PDB entry 7BEK | X-ray diffraction, 2.04 A resolution | chains L and E of the 3 polymer chains in the assembly

# Chain L
Name: COVOX-158 light chain
Source organism: Homo sapiens
Chain sequence (214 residues; row label = number of the first residue in the row):
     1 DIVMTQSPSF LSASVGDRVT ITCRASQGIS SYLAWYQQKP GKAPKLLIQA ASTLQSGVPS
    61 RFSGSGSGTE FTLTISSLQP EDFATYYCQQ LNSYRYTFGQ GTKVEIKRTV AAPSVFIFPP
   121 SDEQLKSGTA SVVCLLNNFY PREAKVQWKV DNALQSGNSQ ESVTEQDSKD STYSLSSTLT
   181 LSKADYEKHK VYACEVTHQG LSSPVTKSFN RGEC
Disulfide bonds: Cys23-Cys88, Cys134-Cys194

# Chain E
Name: Spike glycoprotein
Source organism: Severe acute respiratory syndrome coronavirus 2
UniProt: P0DTC2 (SPIKE_SARS2); residue numbers follow UniProt; this construct covers 333-528
Chain sequence (205 residues; row label = number of the first residue in the row):
   324 ETGHHHHHHT NLCPFGEVFN ATRFASVYAW NRKRISNCVA DYSVLYNSAS FSTFKCYGVS
   384 PTKLNDLCFT NVYADSFVIR GDEVRQIAPG QTGKIADYNY KLPDDFTGCV IAWNSNNLDS
   444 KVGGNYNYLY RLFRKSNLKP FERDISTEIY QAGSTPCNGV EGFNCYFPLQ SYGFQPTNGV
   504 GYQPYRVVVL SFELLHAPAT VCGKK
Not modelled in the structure: 324-333, 528
Sequence notes: expression tag (324-332); engineered mutation Lys527 (Pro in P0DTC2)
UniProt features mapped onto this chain:
  - region: Arg403 to Asp405 (Integrin-binding motif), Asn448 to Phe456 (Immunodominant HLA epitope recognized by the CD8+)
  - glycosylation: Asn343 (N-linked (GlcNAc...) (complex) asparagine)
  - natural variant: Gly339 (G339D: In strain: Omicron/BA.1, Omicron/BA.2 and 4 more; G339H: In strain: Omicron/BA.2.75, Omicron/XBB.1.5 and 1 more), Arg346 (R346K: In strain: Mu/B.1.621; R346T: In strain: Omicron/BQ.1.1, Omicron/XBB.1.5 and 1 more), Leu368 (L368I: In strain: Omicron/XBB.1.5, Omicron/EG.5.1), Ser371 (S371F: In strain: Omicron/BA.2, Omicron/BA.2.12.1 and 6 more; S371L: In strain: Omicron/BA.1), Ser373 (S373P: In strain: Omicron/BA.1, Omicron/BA.2 and 7 more), Ser375 (S375F: In strain: Omicron/BA.1, Omicron/BA.2 and 7 more), Thr376 (T376A: In strain: Omicron/BA.2, Omicron/BA.2.12.1 and 5 more), Asp405 (D405N: In strain: Omicron/BA.2, Omicron/BA.2.12.1 and 6 more), Arg408 (R408S: In strain: Omicron/BA.2, Omicron/BA.2.12.1 and 6 more), Lys417 (K417N: In strain: Beta/B.1.351, Omicron/BA.1 and 8 more; K417T: In strain: Gamma/P.1), Asn440 (N440K: In strain: Omicron/BA.1, Omicron/BA.2 and 7 more), Lys444 (K444T: In strain: Omicron/BQ.1.1), 16 further natural variant entries in UniProt
  - mutagenesis: Asn343 (N343Q: Reduced viral infectivity), Leu452 (L452R: Increased resistance to neutralizing antibodies. Decreases HLA binding to NF9 epitope. Increased binding affinity to human ACE2), Tyr453 (Y453F: Decreased HLA binding to NF9 epitope. Increased binding affinity to human ACE2), Ala475 (A475V: Increased resistance to neutralizing antibodies), Val483 (V483A: Increased resistance to neutralizing antibodies), Glu484 (E484D: Increased replication in human TMEM106B overexpressing cells), Phe490 (F490L: Increased resistance to neutralizing antibodies and human covalescent sera neutralization), Gln493 (Q493N: Reduced host ACE2-binding affinity in vitro; Q493Y: Reduced host ACE2-binding affinity in vitro), Asn501 (N501T: Reduced host ACE2-binding affinity in vitro; N501Y: Increased binding affinity to human ACE2), His519 (H519P: Increased resistance to human covalescent sera neutralization)
Disulfide bonds: Cys336-Cys361, Cys379-Cys432, Cys391-Cys525, Cys480-Cys488
Covalent attachments: N-acetylglucosamine (NAG) linked to Asn343

# Interface between chain L and chain E
Residue-residue contacts - 25 pairs, chain L then chain E:
  Ile2(L) with Tyr505(E), hydrophobic
  Gln27(L) with Gly502(E)
  Gly28(L) with Thr500(E); Asn501(E); Gly502(E), hydrogen bond (backbone-backbone)
  Ile29(L) with Tyr505(E), hydrophobic
  Ser30(L) with Gly496(E), hydrogen bond (side chain-backbone); Gln498(E); Asn501(E), hydrogen bond (backbone-side chain)
  Tyr32(L) with Arg403(E); Tyr495(E); Gly496(E), hydrogen bond (side chain-backbone); Tyr505(E), hydrophobic
  Ser67(L) with Gln498(E), hydrogen bond
  Gly68(L) with Thr500(E)
  Gln90(L) with Tyr505(E), hydrogen bond
  Asn92(L) with Arg403(E), hydrogen bond (backbone-side chain); Lys417(E); Tyr453(E); Tyr505(E)
  Ser93(L) with Tyr505(E)
  Tyr94(L) with Asp405(E), hydrogen bond (side chain-backbone); Glu406(E); Arg408(E); Gln409(E), hydrogen bond
Interface residues without a listed pair, chain L (14 interface residues in all): Ser31, Leu91
Interface residues without a listed pair, chain E (17 interface residues in all): Tyr449, Ser494, Val503
From the paper, about this interface:
  - epitope / paratope residues, chain E: Asn501(E)

# In short
14 residues of chain L and 17 residues of chain E are in contact; the contacts include 9 hydrogen bonds. Polar
pairs include Ser30(L)-Gly496(E), Ser30(L)-Asn501(E) and Tyr32(L)-Gly496(E). Covalently linked
N-acetylglucosamine: at Asn343(E). UniProt lists 10 mutagenesis sites on chain E. From the paper: the
epitope/paratope residue Asn501(E).
Here chain L is COVOX-158 light chain (Homo sapiens) and chain E is Spike glycoprotein (Severe acute
respiratory syndrome coronavirus 2). Entry 7BEK (Crystal structure of the receptor binding domain of
SARS-CoV-2 Spike glycoprotein in complex with COVOX-158 Fab ...) was determined by X-ray diffraction,
deposited together with 7BEH, 7BEJ, 7ND3, 7ND4, 7ND6 and 7ND7.
